PDB entry 4EB6 | X-ray diffraction, 3.47 A resolution | chains A and E of the 5 polymer chains in the assembly

Chain A:
Protein: Tubulin alpha chain
From: Ovis aries
UniProt: D0VWZ0 (D0VWZ0_SHEEP); residues 1-451 here = UniProt positions 1-451
Chain sequence (451 residues; each row starts with the number of its first residue):
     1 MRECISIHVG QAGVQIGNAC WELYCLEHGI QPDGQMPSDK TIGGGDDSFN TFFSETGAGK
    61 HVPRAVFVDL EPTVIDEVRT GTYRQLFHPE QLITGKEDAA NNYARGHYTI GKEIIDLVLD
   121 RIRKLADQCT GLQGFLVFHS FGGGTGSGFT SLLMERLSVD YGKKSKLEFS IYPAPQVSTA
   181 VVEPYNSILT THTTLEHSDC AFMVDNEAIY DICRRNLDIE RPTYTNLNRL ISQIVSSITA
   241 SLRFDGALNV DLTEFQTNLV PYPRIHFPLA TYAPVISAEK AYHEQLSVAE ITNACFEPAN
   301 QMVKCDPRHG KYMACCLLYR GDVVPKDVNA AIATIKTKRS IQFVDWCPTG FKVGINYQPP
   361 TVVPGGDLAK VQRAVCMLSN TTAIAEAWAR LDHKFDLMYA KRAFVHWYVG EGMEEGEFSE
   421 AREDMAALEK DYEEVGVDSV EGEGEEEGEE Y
Not modelled in the structure: 39-45, 441-451
Residues lining bound ligands: GTP (guanosine-5'-triphosphate): Gly10, Gln11, Ala12, Gln15, Ile16, Asp69, Asp98, Ala99, Ala100, Asn101, Ser140, Gly142, Gly143, Gly144, Thr145, Gly146, Ile171, Pro173, Ala174, Val177, Ser178, Thr179, Glu183, Asn206, Tyr224, Leu227, Asn228, Ile231

Chain E:
Protein: Stathmin-4
From: Rattus norvegicus
UniProt: P63043 (STMN4_RAT); residues 5-145 here correspond to UniProt positions 49-189 (UniProt number = residue number + 44)
Chain sequence (142 residues; numbered 4 to 145; the number before each row is that of its first residue):
     4 ADMEVIELNK ATSGQSWEVI LKPPSFDGVP EFNASLPRRR DPSLEEIQKK LEAAEERRKY
    64 QEAELLKHLA EKREHEREVI QKAIEENNNF IKMAKEKLAQ KMESNKENRE AHLAAMLERL
   124 QEKDKHAEEV RKNKELKEEA SR
Not modelled in the structure: 35-40, 142-145
Construct notes: expression tag (4); engineered mutation Ala14 (Cys58 in P63043), Trp20 (Phe64 in P63043)
Curated features (UniProtKB/Swiss-Prot):
  - modified residue: Ser46 (Phosphoserine)

Interface between chain A and chain E:
Residue-residue contacts (74):
  His107(A) - Lys53(E)
  Tyr108(A) - Lys53(E)
  Tyr108(A) - Leu54(E)  hydrophobic
  Tyr108(A) - Ala57(E)  hydrophobic
  Tyr108(A) - Arg61(E)
  Thr109(A) - Arg61(E)
  Lys112(A) - Glu58(E)  salt bridge
  Leu152(A) - Leu54(E)  hydrophobic
  Glu155(A) - Ile50(E)
  Glu155(A) - Lys53(E)  salt bridge
  Arg156(A) - Leu47(E)
  Ser158(A) - Pro45(E)
  Val159(A) - Pro45(E)  hydrophobic
  Val159(A) - Leu47(E)  hydrophobic
  His197(A) - Pro45(E)
  Phe244(A) - Ser16(E)
  Asp245(A) - Ala14(E)
  Asp245(A) - Thr15(E)
  Asp245(A) - Ser16(E)  hydrogen bond (backbone-side chain)
  Gly246(A) - Ala14(E)
  Gly246(A) - Ser16(E)
  Ala247(A) - Asn12(E)  hydrogen bond (backbone-side chain)
  Ala247(A) - Gln18(E)
  Ala247(A) - Ser19(E)
  Leu248(A) - Leu11(E)  hydrophobic
  Leu248(A) - Ser19(E)
  Tyr262(A) - Pro33(E)  hydrogen bond (side chain-backbone)
  Tyr262(A) - Glu34(E)
  Pro325(A) - Trp20(E)  hydrophobic
  Val328(A) - Trp20(E)  hydrophobic
  Asn329(A) - Met6(E)
  Ile332(A) - Met6(E)  hydrophobic
  Ala333(A) - Met6(E)
  Lys336(A) - Leu24(E)
  Asp345(A) - Pro27(E)
  Asp345(A) - Ser28(E)  hydrogen bond (backbone-backbone)
  Asp345(A) - Phe29(E)  hydrogen bond (backbone-backbone)
  Trp346(A) - Pro27(E)
  Trp346(A) - Phe29(E)
  Trp346(A) - Glu34(E)
  Pro348(A) - Pro27(E)
  Thr349(A) - Val22(E)
  Thr349(A) - Ile23(E)
  Thr349(A) - Leu24(E)  hydrogen bond (backbone-backbone)
  Thr349(A) - Lys25(E)
  Gly350(A) - Val22(E)
  Phe351(A) - Trp20(E)
  Phe351(A) - Glu21(E)
  Phe351(A) - Val22(E)  hydrogen bond (backbone-backbone)
  Phe351(A) - Leu24(E)  hydrophobic
  Lys352(A) - Leu11(E)
  Lys352(A) - Trp20(E)
  Lys352(A) - Glu21(E)  salt bridge
  Val353(A) - Ser19(E)
  Val353(A) - Trp20(E)  hydrogen bond (backbone-backbone)
  Gly354(A) - Gln18(E)
  Gly354(A) - Ser19(E)
  Ile355(A) - Gly17(E)
  Ile355(A) - Gln18(E)  hydrogen bond (backbone-backbone)
  Ile355(A) - Trp20(E)  hydrophobic
  Asn356(A) - Ser16(E)
  Tyr357(A) - Thr15(E)
  Tyr357(A) - Gly17(E)
  Tyr357(A) - Gln18(E)  hydrogen bond
  Val409(A) - Gln64(E)
  Gly410(A) - Arg61(E)
  Gly410(A) - Gln64(E)
  Glu411(A) - Arg61(E)  hydrogen bond (backbone-side chain)
  Gly412(A) - Ala57(E)
  Gly412(A) - Arg60(E)  hydrogen bond (backbone-side chain)
  Gly412(A) - Arg61(E)
  Glu414(A) - Arg60(E)  salt bridge
  Ser439(A) - Phe29(E)
  Val440(A) - Phe29(E)  hydrophobic
Interface residues without a listed pair, chain A (43 interface residues in all): Cys347, Met413
Interface residues without a listed pair, chain E (32 interface residues in all): Lys13, Ser46

Overview:
The interface between chain A and chain E involves 43 residues on one side and 32 on the other, with 12
hydrogen bonds and 4 salt bridges. Polar pairs include Lys112(A)-Glu58(E), Glu155(A)-Lys53(E) and
Lys352(A)-Glu21(E). Bound to chain A: GTP.
Chain A is Tubulin alpha chain (Ovis aries) and chain E is Stathmin-4 (Rattus norvegicus); the structure,
Tubulin-Vinblastine: Stathmin-like complex, was determined by X-ray diffraction, deposited together with 3UT5.
